4Y13 - chain A; structure by X-ray diffraction, 3.10 A resolution.

Chain A:
Molecule: Transcriptional regulator of ftsQAZ gene cluster
Organism: Escherichia coli O157:H7
UniProt: Q8XBD0 (Q8XBD0_ECO57); residues 1-240 here = UniProt positions 1-240
Chain sequence (246 residues; each row starts with the number of its first residue):
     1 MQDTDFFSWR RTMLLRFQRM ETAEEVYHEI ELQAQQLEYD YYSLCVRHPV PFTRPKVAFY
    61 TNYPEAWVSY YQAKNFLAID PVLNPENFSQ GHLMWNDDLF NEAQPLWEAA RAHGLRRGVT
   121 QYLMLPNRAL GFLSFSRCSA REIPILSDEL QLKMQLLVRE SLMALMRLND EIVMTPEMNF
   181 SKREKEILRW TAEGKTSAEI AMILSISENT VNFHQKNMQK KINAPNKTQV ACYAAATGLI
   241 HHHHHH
Not modelled in the structure: 245-246
Modified residues: Mse1, Mse13, Mse20, Mse94, Mse124, Mse154, Mse163, Mse166, Mse174, Mse178, Mse202, Mse218 (selenomethionine; parent Met)
Construct notes: expression tag (241-246)
Small-molecule neighbours: (2S)-2,3-dihydroxypropyl octanoate (480): Ser43, Cys45, Phe59, Tyr63, Trp67, Val68, Tyr71, Asp80, Val82, Trp95, Phe100, Leu106, Ala110, Ser134
Reported in the primary citation:
  - binding site for (2S)-2,3-dihydroxypropyl octanoate: Ser43, Asp80, Ser134
  - conformationally variable residues (side-chain flip): Phe59, Leu77, Trp107
  - specificity-determining residues: Phe59, Leu77 (proposed by the authors, not directly observed)

Overview:
Bound to chain A: (2S)-2,3-dihydroxypropyl octanoate. The paper reports a binding site for
(2S)-2,3-dihydroxypropyl octanoate at Ser43, Asp80 and Ser134; specificity determinants Phe59 and Leu77.
Chain A is Transcriptional regulator of ftsQAZ gene cluster (Escherichia coli O157:H7); the structure, SdiA in
complex with octanoyl-rac-glycerol, was determined by X-ray diffraction, deposited together with 4Y15 and
4Y17.
